Entry 7MKQ (electron microscopy, 4.80 A resolution (low resolution: residue-level contacts below are approximate; hydrogen-bond / salt-bridge calls are withheld)); this record covers chains C and L of the 6 polymer chains in the assembly.

== Chain C ==
Name: DNA-directed RNA polymerase subunit beta
From: Escherichia coli (strain K12)
Notes: EC 2.7.7.6
Reference sequence: A0A4S4NK82 (A0A4S4NK82_ECOLI); numbering as in UniProt (aligned over 3-1342)
Chain sequence (1340 residues; each row starts with the number of its first residue):
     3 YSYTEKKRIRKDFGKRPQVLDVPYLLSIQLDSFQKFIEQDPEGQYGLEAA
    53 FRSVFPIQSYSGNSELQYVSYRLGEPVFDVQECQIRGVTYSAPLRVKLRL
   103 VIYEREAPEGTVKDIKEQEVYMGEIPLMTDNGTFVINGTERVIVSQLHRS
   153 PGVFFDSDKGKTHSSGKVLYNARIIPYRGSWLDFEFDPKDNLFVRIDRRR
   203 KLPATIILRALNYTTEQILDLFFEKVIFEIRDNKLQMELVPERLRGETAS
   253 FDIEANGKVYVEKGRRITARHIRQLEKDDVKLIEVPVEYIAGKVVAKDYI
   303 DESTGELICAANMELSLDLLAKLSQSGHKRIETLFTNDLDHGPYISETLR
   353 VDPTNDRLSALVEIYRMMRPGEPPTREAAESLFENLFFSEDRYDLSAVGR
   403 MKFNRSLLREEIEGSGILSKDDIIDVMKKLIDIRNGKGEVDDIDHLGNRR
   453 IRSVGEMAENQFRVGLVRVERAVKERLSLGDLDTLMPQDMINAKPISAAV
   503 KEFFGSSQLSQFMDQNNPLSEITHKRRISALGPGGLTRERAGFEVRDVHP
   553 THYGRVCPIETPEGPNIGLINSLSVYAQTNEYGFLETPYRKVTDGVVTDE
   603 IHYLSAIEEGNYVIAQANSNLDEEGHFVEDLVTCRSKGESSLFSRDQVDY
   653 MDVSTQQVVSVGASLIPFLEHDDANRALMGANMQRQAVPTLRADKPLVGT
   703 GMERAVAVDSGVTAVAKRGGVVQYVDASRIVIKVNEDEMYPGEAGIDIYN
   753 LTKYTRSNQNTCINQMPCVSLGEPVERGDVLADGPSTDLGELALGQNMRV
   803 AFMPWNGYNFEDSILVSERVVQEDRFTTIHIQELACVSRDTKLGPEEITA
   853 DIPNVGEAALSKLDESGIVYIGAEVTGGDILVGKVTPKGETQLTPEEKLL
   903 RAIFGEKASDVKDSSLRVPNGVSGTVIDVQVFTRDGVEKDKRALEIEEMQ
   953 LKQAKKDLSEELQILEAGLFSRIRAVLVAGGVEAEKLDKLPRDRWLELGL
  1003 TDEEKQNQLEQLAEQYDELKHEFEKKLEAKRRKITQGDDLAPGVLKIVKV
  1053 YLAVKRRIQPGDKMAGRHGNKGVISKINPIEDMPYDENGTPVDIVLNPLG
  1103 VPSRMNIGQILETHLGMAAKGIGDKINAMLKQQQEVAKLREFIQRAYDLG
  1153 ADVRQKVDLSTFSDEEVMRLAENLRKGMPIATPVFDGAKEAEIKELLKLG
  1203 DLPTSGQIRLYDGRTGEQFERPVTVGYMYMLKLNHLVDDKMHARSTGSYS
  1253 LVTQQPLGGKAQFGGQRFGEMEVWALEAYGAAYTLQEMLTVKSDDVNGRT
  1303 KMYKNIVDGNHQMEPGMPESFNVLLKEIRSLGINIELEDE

== Chain L ==
Name: RNA polymerase-associated protein RapA
From: Escherichia coli (strain K12)
Notes: EC 3.6.4.-
Reference sequence: P60240 (RAPA_ECOLI); residues 1-968 here = UniProt positions 1-968
Chain sequence (968 residues; each row starts with the number of its first residue):
     1 MPFTLGQRWISDTESELGLGTVVAVDARTVTLLFPSTGENRLYARSDSPV
    51 TRVMFNPGDTITSHDGWQMQVEEVKEENGLLTYIGTRLDTEESGVALREV
   101 FLDSKLVFSKPQDRLFAGQIDRMDRFALRYRARKYSSEQFRMPYSGLRGQ
   151 RTSLIPHQLNIAHDVGRRHAPRVLLADEVGLGKTIEAGMILHQQLLSGAA
   201 ERVLIIVPETLQHQWLVEMLRRFNLRFALFDDERYAEAQHDAYNPFDTEQ
   251 LVICSLDFARRSKQRLEHLCEAEWDLLVVDEAHHLVWSEDAPSREYQAIE
   301 QLAEHVPGVLLLTATPEQLGMESHFARLRLLDPNRFHDFAQFVEEQKNYR
   351 PVADAVAMLLAGNKLSNDELNMLGEMIGEQDIEPLLQAANSDSEDAQSAR
   401 QELVSMLMDRHGTSRVLFRNTRNGVKGFPKRELHTIKLPLPTQYQTAIKV
   451 SGIMGARKSAEDRARDMLYPERIYQEFEGDNATWWNFDPRVEWLMGYLTS
   501 HRSQKVLVICAKAATALQLEQVLREREGIRAAVFHEGMSIIERDRAAAWF
   551 AEEDTGAQVLLCSEIGSEGRNFQFASHMVMFDLPFNPDLLEQRIGRLDRI
   601 GQAHDIQIHVPYLEKTAQSVLVRWYHEGLDAFEHTCPTGRTIYDSVYNDL
   651 INYLASPDQTEGFDDLIKNCREQHEALKAQLEQGRDRLLEIHSNGGEKAQ
   701 ALAESIEEQDDDTNLIAFAMNLFDIIGINQDDRGDNMIVLTPSDHMLVPD
   751 FPGLSEDGITITFDREVALAREDAQFITWEHPLIRNGLDLILSGDTGSST
   801 ISLLKNKALPVGTLLVELIYVVEAQAPKQLQLNRFLPPTPVRMLLDKNGN
   851 NLAAQVEFETFNRQLNAVNRHTGSKLVNAVQQDVHAILQLGEAQIEKSAR
   901 ALIDAARNEADEKLSAELSRLEALRAVNPNIRDDELTAIESNRQQVMESL
   951 DQAGWRLDALRLIVVTHQ
Not modelled in the structure: 1
Curated features (UniProtKB/Swiss-Prot):
  - motif: D280 to H283 (DEAH box)
  - binding site (ATP): D177 to T184
  - mutagenesis: K183 (K183A: Loss of function. Still interacts with RNAP), D280 to E281 (Loss of function. Still interacts with RNAP)

== How chain C and chain L interact ==
Residue-residue contacts - 9 pairs, chain C then chain L:
  V857(C) with R545(L)
  E859(C) with W549(L)
  S863(C) with R524(L)
  Y872(C) with R524(L)
  I905(C) with H213(L)
  F906(C) with L220(L); I541(L)
  G907(C) with I541(L)
  E908(C) with I541(L)
Interface residues without a listed pair, chain C (9 interface residues in all): L902
Interface residues without a listed pair, chain L (11 interface residues in all): L216, V217, R226, S539, I540

== Overview ==
The interface between chain C and chain L involves 9 residues on one side and 11 on the other. Curated
annotation (UniProt) lists 8 ATP-binding residues and 3 mutagenesis sites on chain L.
Chain C is DNA-directed RNA polymerase subunit beta and chain L is RNA polymerase-associated protein RapA,
both from Escherichia coli (strain K12); the structure, Escherichia coli RNA polymerase and RapA binary
complex, was determined by electron microscopy together with 7MKP, 7MKN and 7MKO from the same study.
